Entry 6S0T (X-ray diffraction, 2.10 A resolution); this record covers chain A.

[Chain A]
Name: Kanamycin B dioxygenase
Organism: Streptomyces kanamyceticus
Notes: EC 1.14.11.37
Reference sequence: Q6L732 (KANJ_STRKN); numbering as in UniProt (aligned over 1-285)
Amino-acid sequence (288 residues; each row starts with the number of its first residue; numbers below 1 keep their minus sign (Ser-2 is residue -2)):
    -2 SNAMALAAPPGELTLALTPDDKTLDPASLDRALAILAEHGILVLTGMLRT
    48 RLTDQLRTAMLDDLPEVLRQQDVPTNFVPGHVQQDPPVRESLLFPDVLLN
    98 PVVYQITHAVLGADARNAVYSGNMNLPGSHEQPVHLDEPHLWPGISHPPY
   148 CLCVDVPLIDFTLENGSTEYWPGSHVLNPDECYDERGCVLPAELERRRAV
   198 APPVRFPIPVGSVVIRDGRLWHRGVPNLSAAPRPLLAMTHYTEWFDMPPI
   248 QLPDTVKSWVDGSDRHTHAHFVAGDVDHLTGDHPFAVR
Not modelled in the structure: -2 to 1, 278-285
Sequence notes: expression tag (-2 to 0)
Metal / ion sites: Ni2+: His132, Asp134, His219
Reported in the primary citation:
  - catalytic residues: Asn73 (from molecular simulation)

[In short]
The Ni2+ site is built by His132, Asp134 and His219. The paper reports the catalytic residue Asn73.
Chain A is Kanamycin B dioxygenase (Streptomyces kanamyceticus); the structure, The crystal structure of
kanamycin B dioxygenase (KanJ) from Streptomyces kanamyceticus in complex with nickel, sulfate ..., was
determined by X-ray diffraction together with 6S0R, 6S0S, 6S0U, 6S0V and 6S0W from the same study.
